Entry 2VOA (X-ray diffraction, 1.70 A resolution); this record covers chains B and D of the 4 polymer chains in the assembly.

Chain B:
Protein: Exodeoxyribonuclease III
Organism: Archaeoglobus fulgidus
Notes: EC 4.2.99.18
UniProtKB: O29675 (O29675_ARCFU); numbering as in UniProt (aligned over 1-257)
Amino-acid sequence (257 residues; numbered 1 to 257; the number before each row is that of its first residue):
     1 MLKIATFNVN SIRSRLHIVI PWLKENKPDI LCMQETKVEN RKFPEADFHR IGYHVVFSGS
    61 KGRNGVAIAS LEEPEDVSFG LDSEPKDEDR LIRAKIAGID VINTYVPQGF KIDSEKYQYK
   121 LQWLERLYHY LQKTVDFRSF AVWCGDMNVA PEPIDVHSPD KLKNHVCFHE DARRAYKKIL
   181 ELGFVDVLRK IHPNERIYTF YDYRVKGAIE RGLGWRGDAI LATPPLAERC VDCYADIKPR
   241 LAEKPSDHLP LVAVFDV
Modified positions: Cys167 (cysteinesulfonic acid; OCS)
Sequence notes: engineered mutation Gly217 (Val in O29675)

Chain D:
Molecule: 10-nt DNA strand
Sequence (10 nucleotides; each row starts with the number of its first residue):
     1 CGGCTACCGC

How chain B and chain D interact:
Pairs across the interface - 15 pairs, chain B then chain D:
  Asn10(B) with DG3(D), hydrogen bond to the sugar
  Ser11(B) with DG3(D), hydrogen bond to the phosphate; DC4(D), hydrogen bond to the phosphate
  Arg13(B) with DC4(D), salt bridge to the phosphate
  Ser14(B) with DG3(D), phosphate contact
  Arg15(B) with DG3(D), salt bridge to the phosphate
  Lys61(B) with DT5(D), phosphate contact
  Gly62(B) with DC4(D), sugar contact; DT5(D), phosphate contact
  Tyr203(B) with DC1(D), sugar contact; DG2(D), sugar contact
  Arg204(B) with DC1(D), base contact
  Lys244(B) with DG2(D), salt bridge to the phosphate; DG3(D), phosphate contact
  Pro245(B) with DG2(D), phosphate contact
Also at the interface, not in a pair above, chain B (12 interface residues in all): Lys37

In short:
12 residues of chain B and 5 residues of chain D are in contact; the contacts include 3 hydrogen bonds and 3
salt bridges. Polar pairs include Asn10(B)-DG3(D), Ser11(B)-DG3(D) and Ser11(B)-DC4(D).
Here chain B is Exodeoxyribonuclease III (Archaeoglobus fulgidus) and chain D is a 10-nt DNA strand. Entry
2VOA (Structure of an AP Endonuclease from Archaeoglobus fulgidus) was determined by X-ray diffraction.
